6NKZ - chains T and A of the 4 polymer chains in the assembly; structure by X-ray diffraction, 2.01 A resolution.

== Chain T ==
Molecule: 16-nt DNA strand
Notes: EC 2.7.7.7
Sequence (16 nucleotides; row label = number of the first residue in the row):
     1 CCGAACAAGC ATCAGC

== Chain A ==
Molecule: DNA Polymerase Beta
From: Homo sapiens
UniProt: P06746 (DPOLB_HUMAN); residues 1-335 here = UniProt positions 1-335
Sequence (335 residues; each row starts with the number of its first residue):
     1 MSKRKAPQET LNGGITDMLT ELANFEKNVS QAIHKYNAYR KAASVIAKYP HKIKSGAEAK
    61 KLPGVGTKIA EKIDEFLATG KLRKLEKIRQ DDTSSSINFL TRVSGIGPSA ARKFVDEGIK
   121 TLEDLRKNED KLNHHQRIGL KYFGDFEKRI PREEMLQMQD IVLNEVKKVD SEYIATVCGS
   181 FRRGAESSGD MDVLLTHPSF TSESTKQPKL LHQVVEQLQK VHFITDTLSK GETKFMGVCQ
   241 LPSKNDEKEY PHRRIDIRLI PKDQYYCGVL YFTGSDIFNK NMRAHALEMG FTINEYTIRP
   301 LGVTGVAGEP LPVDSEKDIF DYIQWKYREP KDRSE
Unresolved in the structure: 1-9
Sequence notes: engineered mutation Met289 (Lys in P06746)
UniProt features mapped onto this chain:
  - region: Arg183 to Asp192 (DNA-binding)
  - active site: Lys72 (Nucleophile)
  - binding site (K(+)): Lys60, Leu62, Val65, Thr101, Val103, Ile106
  - binding site (Na(+)): Lys60, Leu62, Val65, Thr101, Val103, Ile106
  - binding site (dATP): Arg149, Ser180, Arg183, Gly189, Asp190
  - binding site (dCTP): Arg149, Ser180, Arg183, Gly189, Asp190
  - binding site (dGTP): Arg149, Ser180, Arg183, Gly189, Asp190, Asp192
  - binding site (dTTP): Arg149, Ser180, Arg183, Gly189, Asp190
  - binding site (Mg(2+)): Asp190, Asp192, Asp256
  - modified residue: Lys72 (N6-acetyllysine), Arg83 (Omega-N-methylarginine), Arg152 (Omega-N-methylarginine)
  - cross-link (Glycyl lysine isopeptide (Lys-Gly)): Lys41 (interchain with G-Cter in ubiquitin), Lys61 (interchain with G-Cter in ubiquitin), Lys81 (interchain with G-Cter in ubiquitin)
Metal / ion sites: Na+ site 1: Lys60, Leu62, Val65 (shared with 1 residue of chain D); Na+ site 2: Thr101, Val103, Ile106 (shared with 1 residue of chain P); Mg2+: Asp190, Asp192 (together with GGH); Na+ site 3: Asp190, Asp192, Asp256 (together with GGH)
Small-molecule neighbours: GGH (2'-deoxy-5'-O-(hydroxy{[hydroxy(phosphonomethyl)phosphoryl]oxy}phosphoryl)guanosine): Arg149, Gly179, Ser180, Arg183, Ser188, Gly189, Asp190, Asp192, Tyr271, Phe272, Thr273, Gly274, Ser275, Asp276, Asn279, Arg283

== Chain T / chain A interface ==
Contacting residue pairs (25; chain T residue first):
  DA5(T) - His34(A)  stacking on the base
  DC6(T) - Lys280(A)  salt bridge to the phosphate
  DC6(T) - Arg283(A)  hydrogen bond to the base
  DC6(T) - Ala284(A)  sugar contact
  DC6(T) - Leu287(A)  phosphate contact
  DA7(T) - Arg283(A)  hydrogen bond to the sugar
  DA7(T) - Leu287(A)  phosphate contact
  DA7(T) - Thr292(A)  hydrogen bond to the phosphate
  DA7(T) - Ile293(A)  sugar contact
  DA7(T) - Asn294(A)  phosphate contact
  DA8(T) - Asn294(A)  hydrogen bond to the phosphate
  DA8(T) - Glu295(A)  sugar contact
  DG9(T) - Thr233(A)  hydrogen bond to the phosphate
  DG9(T) - Lys234(A)  hydrogen bond to the base
  DG9(T) - Arg258(A)  sugar contact
  DG9(T) - Tyr296(A)  hydrogen bond to the phosphate
  DC10(T) - Ser229(A)  phosphate contact
  DC10(T) - Lys230(A)  hydrogen bond to the phosphate
  DC10(T) - Gly231(A)  phosphate contact
  DC10(T) - Glu232(A)  hydrogen bond to the phosphate
  DC10(T) - Thr233(A)  hydrogen bond to the phosphate
  DC10(T) - Lys234(A)  hydrogen bond to the phosphate
  DA11(T) - Ser229(A)  sugar contact
  DA11(T) - Lys230(A)  hydrogen bond to the phosphate
  DT12(T) - Asn133(A)  phosphate contact
Other interface residues (no listed pair), chain A (21 interface residues in all): His134, Leu228, Arg299

== In short ==
Chain T and chain A form an interface of 8 and 21 residues respectively; the contacts include 12 hydrogen
bonds, 1 salt bridge and 1 aromatic stacking contact. Polar pairs include DC6(T)-Arg283(A), DG9(T)-Lys234(A)
and DA7(T)-Arg283(A). Ligands of chain A: compound GGH.
Chain T is a 16-nt DNA strand and chain A is DNA Polymerase Beta (Homo sapiens); the structure, Ternary
complex crystal structure of K289M variant of DNA polymerase Beta with "hot-spot sequence" with beta-gamma
..., was determined by X-ray diffraction together with 6NKR, 6NKS, 6NKT, 6NKU, 6NKV, 6NKW and 3 further
entries from the same study.
